Entry 8XQP (electron microscopy, 3.29 A resolution); this record covers chains A and B of the 5 polymer chains in the assembly.

# Chain A
Molecule: Guanine nucleotide-binding protein G(t) subunit alpha-3
Source organism: Homo sapiens
Amino-acid sequence (369 residues; row label = number of the first residue in the row; note: 111 numbers in that range are skipped by the numbering (no residue carries them; nothing is unmodelled there); a row labelled like 70A-70Z holds insertion residues (70A, then the next letters in order)):
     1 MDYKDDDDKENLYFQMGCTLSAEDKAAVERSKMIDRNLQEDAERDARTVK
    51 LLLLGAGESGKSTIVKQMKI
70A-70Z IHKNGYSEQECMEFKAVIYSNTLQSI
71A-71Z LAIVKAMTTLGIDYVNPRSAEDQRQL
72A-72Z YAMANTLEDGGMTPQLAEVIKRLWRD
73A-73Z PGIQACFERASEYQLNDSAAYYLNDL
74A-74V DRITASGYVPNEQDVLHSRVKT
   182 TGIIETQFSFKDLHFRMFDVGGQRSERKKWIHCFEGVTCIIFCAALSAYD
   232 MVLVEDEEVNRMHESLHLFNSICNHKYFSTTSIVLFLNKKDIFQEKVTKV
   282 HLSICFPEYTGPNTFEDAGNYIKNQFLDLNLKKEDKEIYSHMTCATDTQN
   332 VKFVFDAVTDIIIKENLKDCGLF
Disordered / not traced: 1-19, 70A-70Z, 71A-71Z, 72A-72Z, 73A-73Z, 74A-74V

# Chain B
Molecule: Guanine nucleotide-binding protein G(I)/G(S)/G(T) subunit beta-1
Source organism: Homo sapiens
UniProtKB: P62873 (GBB1_HUMAN); residue numbers follow UniProt; this construct covers 1-340
Amino-acid sequence (366 residues; row label = number of the first residue in the row):
     1 MSELDQLRQEAEQLKNQIRDARKACADATLSQITNNIDPVGRIQMRTRRT
    51 LRGHLAKIYAMHWGTDSRLLVSASQDGKLIIWDSYTTNKVHAIPLRSSWV
   101 MTCAYAPSGNYVACGGLDNICSIYNLKTREGNVRVSRELAGHTGYLSCCR
   151 FLDDNQIVTSSGDTTCALWDIETGQQTTTFTGHTGDVMSLSLAPDTRLFV
   201 SGACDASAKLWDVREGMCRQTFTGHESDINAICFFPNGNAFATGSDDATC
   251 RLFDLRADQELMTYSHDNIICGITSVSFSKSGRLLLAGYDDFNCNVWDAL
   301 KADRAGVLAGHDNRVSCLGVTDDGMAVATGSWDSFLKIWNGSSGGGGSGG
   351 GGSSGVSGWRLFKKIS
Disordered / not traced: 1-2, 341-366
Sequence notes: expression tag (341-366)
UniProt features mapped onto this chain:
  - modified residue: Ser-2 (N-acetylserine), His-266 (Phosphohistidine)
  - natural variant: Leu-30 (L30F: In MRD42; uncertain significance), Arg-52 (R52G: In MRD42), Gly-64 (G64V: In MRD42), Asp-76 (D76E: In MRD42; D76G: In MRD42), Gly-77 (G77S: In MRD42), Lys-78 (K78R: In MRD42), Ile-80 (I80N: In MRD42; I80T: In MRD42), His-91 (H91R: In MRD42; uncertain significance), Ala-92 (A92T: In MRD42), Pro-94 (P94S: In MRD42), Leu-95 (L95P: In MRD42), Arg-96 (R96L: In MRD42), 5 further natural variant entries in UniProt

# Interface between chain A and chain B
Residue-residue contacts (50):
  Ala-27(A) / Asn-88(B)
  Val-28(A) / Asn-88(B)
  Arg-30(A) / Val-90(B)  hydrogen bond (side chain-backbone)
  Arg-30(A) / His-91(B)
  Ser-31(A) / Asn-88(B)
  Ser-31(A) / Lys-89(B)  hydrogen bond (side chain-backbone)
  Ile-34(A) / Lys-89(B)
  Ile-34(A) / Val-90(B)
  Ile-34(A) / Ala-92(B)  hydrophobic
  Asp-35(A) / Lys-89(B)
  Leu-38(A) / Gly-53(B)
  Leu-38(A) / Lys-78(B)
  Leu-38(A) / Ile-80(B)  hydrophobic
  Leu-38(A) / Lys-89(B)
  Asp-41(A) / Lys-78(B)  salt bridge
  Ala-42(A) / Leu-55(B)  hydrophobic
  Lys-50(A) / Trp-99(B)
  Thr-182(A) / Asn-119(B)  hydrogen bond
  Gly-183(A) / Leu-117(B)
  Gly-183(A) / Asp-118(B)
  Gly-183(A) / Asn-119(B)  hydrogen bond (backbone-side chain)
  Ile-184(A) / Trp-99(B)
  Ile-184(A) / Leu-117(B)  hydrophobic
  Arg-197(A) / Ser-98(B)
  Phe-199(A) / Trp-99(B)
  Gln-204(A) / Asn-119(B)
  Gln-204(A) / Gly-144(B)
  Gln-204(A) / Tyr-145(B)  hydrogen bond (side chain-backbone)
  Ser-206(A) / Tyr-145(B)
  Ser-206(A) / Gly-162(B)
  Ser-206(A) / Asp-186(B)  hydrogen bond
  Glu-207(A) / Asp-186(B)
  Lys-210(A) / Met-101(B)
  Lys-210(A) / Tyr-145(B)
  Lys-210(A) / Asp-186(B)
  Lys-210(A) / Met-188(B)
  Lys-210(A) / Cys-204(B)
  Lys-210(A) / Asp-228(B)  salt bridge
  Trp-211(A) / Leu-117(B)  hydrophobic
  His-213(A) / Lys-57(B)  hydrogen bond (backbone-side chain)
  His-213(A) / Tyr-59(B)  hydrogen bond (backbone-side chain)
  His-213(A) / Trp-332(B)
  Cys-214(A) / Tyr-59(B)  hydrogen bond (backbone-side chain)
  Cys-214(A) / Gln-75(B)
  Cys-214(A) / Trp-99(B)
  Phe-215(A) / Trp-99(B)
  Phe-215(A) / Leu-117(B)  hydrophobic
  Glu-216(A) / Lys-57(B)  salt bridge
  Glu-216(A) / Trp-332(B)
  Tyr-258(A) / Arg-314(B)  hydrogen bond
Interface residues without a listed pair, chain A (26 interface residues in all): Gln-39
Interface residues without a listed pair, chain B (30 interface residues in all): Thr-87, His-142, Thr-143

# Summary
Chain A and chain B form an interface of 26 and 30 residues respectively, with 10 hydrogen bonds and 3 salt
bridges. Among the polar pairs are Asp-41(A)/Lys-78(B), Lys-210(A)/Asp-228(B) and Glu-216(A)/Lys-57(B).
Here chain A is Guanine nucleotide-binding protein G(t) subunit alpha-3 and chain B is Guanine
nucleotide-binding protein G(I)/G(S)/G(T) subunit beta-1, both from Homo sapiens. Entry 8XQP (Structure of
human class T GPCR TAS2R14-Gustducin complex with Aristolochic acid A) was determined by electron microscopy
together with 8XQL, 8XQN, 8XQO, 8XQR, 8XQS, 8XQT and 8YKY from the same study.
